8EGB - chains H and J of the 8 polymer chains in the assembly; structure by electron microscopy, 3.80 A resolution.

# Chain H
Name: DNA-directed RNA polymerase subunit alpha
Source organism: Escherichia coli
Notes: EC 2.7.7.6
Reference sequence: P0A7Z6 (RPOA_ECO57); numbering as in UniProt (aligned over 1-234)
Chain sequence (239 residues; row label = number of the first residue in the row):
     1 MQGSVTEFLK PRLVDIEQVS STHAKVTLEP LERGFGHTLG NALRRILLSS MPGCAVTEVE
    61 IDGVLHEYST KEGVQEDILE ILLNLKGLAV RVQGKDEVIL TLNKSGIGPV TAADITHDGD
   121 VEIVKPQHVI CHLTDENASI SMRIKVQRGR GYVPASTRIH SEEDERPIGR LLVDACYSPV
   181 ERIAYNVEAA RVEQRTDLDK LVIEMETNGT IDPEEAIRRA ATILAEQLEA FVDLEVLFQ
Unresolved in the structure: 1-3, 159-168, 233-239
Sequence notes: expression tag (235-239)

# Chain J
Name: DNA-directed RNA polymerase subunit beta'
Source organism: Escherichia coli
Notes: EC 2.7.7.6
Reference sequence: C3SIA2 (C3SIA2_ECOLX); residue numbers follow UniProt; this construct covers 2-1407
Chain sequence (1407 residues; each row starts with the number of its first residue):
     1 VKDLLKFLKA QTKTEEFDAI KIALASPDMI RSWSFGEVKK PETINYRTFK PERDGLFCAR
    61 IFGPVKDYEC LCGKYKRLKH RGVICEKCGV EVTQTKVRRE RMGHIELASP TAHIWFLKSL
   121 PSRIGLLLDM PLRDIERVLY FESYVVIEGG MTNLERQQIL TEEQYLDALE EFGDEFDAKM
   181 GAEAIQALLK SMDLEQECEQ LREELNETNS ETKRKKLTKR IKLLEAFVQS GNKPEWMILT
   241 VLPVLPPDLR PLVPLDGGRF ATSDLNDLYR RVINRNNRLK RLLDLAAPDI IVRNEKRMLQ
   301 EAVDALLDNG RRGRAITGSN KRPLKSLADM IKGKQGRFRQ NLLGKRVDYS GRSVITVGPY
   361 LRLHQCGLPK KMALELFKPF IYGKLELRGL ATTIKAAKKM VEREEAVVWD ILDEVIREHP
   421 VLLNRAPTLH RLGIQAFEPV LIEGKAIQLH PLVCAAYNAD FDGDQMAVHV PLTLEAQLEA
   481 RALMMSTNNI LSPANGEPII VPSQDVVLGL YYMTRDCVNA KGEGMVLTGP KEAERLYRSG
   541 LASLHARVKV RITEYEKDAN GELVAKTSLK DTTVGRAILW MIVPKGLPYS IVNQALGKKA
   601 ISKMLNTCYR ILGLKPTVIF ADQIMYTGFA YAARSGASVG IDDMVIPEKK HEIISEAEAE
   661 VAEIQEQFQS GLVTAGERYN KVIDIWAAAN DRVSKAMMDN LQTETVINRD GQEEKQVSFN
   721 SIYMMADSGA RGSAAQIRQL AGMRGLMAKP DGSIIETPIT ANFREGLNVL QYFISTHGAR
   781 KGLADTALKT ANSGYLTRRL VDVAQDLVVT EDDCGTHEGI MMTPVIEGGD VKEPLRDRVL
   841 GRVTAEDVLK PGTADILVPR NTLLHEQWCD LLEENSVDAV KVRSVVSCDT DFGVCAHCYG
   901 RDLARGHIIN KGEAIGVIAA QSIGEPGTQL TMRTFHIGGA ASRAAAESSI QVKNKGSIKL
   961 SNVKSVVNSS GKLVITSRNT ELKLIDEFGR TKESYKVPYG AVLAKGDGEQ VAGGETVANW
  1021 DPHTMPVITE VSGFVRFTDM IDGQTITRQT DELTGLSSLV VLDSAERTAG GKDLRPALKI
  1081 VDAQGNDVLI PGTDMPAQYF LPGKAIVQLE DGVQISSGDT LARIPQESGG TKDITGGLPR
  1141 VADLFEARRP KEPAILAEIS GIVSFGKETK GKRRLVITPV DGSDPYEEMI PKWRQLNVFE
  1201 GERVERGDVI SDGPEAPHDI LRLRGVHAVT RYIVNEVQDV YRLQGVKIND KHIEVIVRQM
  1261 LRKATIVNAG SSDFLEGEQV EYSRVKIANR ELEANGKVGA TYSRDLLGIT KASLATESFI
  1321 SAASFQETTR VLTEAAVAGK RDELRGLKEN VIVGRLIPAG TGYAYHQDRM RRRAAGEAPA
  1381 APQVTAEDAS ASLAELLNAG LGGSDNE
Unresolved in the structure: 1-15, 932-947, 1127-1134, 1374-1407
Sequence notes: expression tag (1)

# Chain H / chain J interface
Pairs across the interface - 25 pairs, chain H then chain J:
  Arg44(H) with Arg538(J)
  Leu48(H) with Ser539(J)
  Glu80(H) with Arg551(J), salt bridge; Leu569(J)
  Leu83(H) with Val526(J), hydrophobic; Leu527(J); Thr528(J); Arg551(J); Leu569(J), hydrophobic
  Asn84(H) with Arg551(J), hydrogen bond
  Lys86(H) with Glu532(J), salt bridge
  Tyr152(H) with Glu532(J), hydrogen bond; Arg535(J); Leu536(J), hydrophobic
  Pro154(H) with Leu541(J), hydrophobic
  Cys176(H) with Arg535(J), hydrogen bond
  Val180(H) with Arg535(J)
  Glu181(H) with Lys531(J); Glu532(J); Arg535(J), salt bridge
  Arg182(H) with Glu534(J); Met581(J)
  Arg191(H) with Asp413(J), salt bridge
  Thr196(H) with Glu443(J)
  Glu206(H) with Lys531(J), salt bridge
Interface residues without a listed pair, chain H (16 interface residues in all): Asp174
Interface residues without a listed pair, chain J (17 interface residues in all): Met525

# Overview
Chain H and chain J form an interface of 16 and 17 residues respectively; the contacts include 3 hydrogen
bonds and 5 salt bridges. Polar pairs include Glu80(H)-Arg551(J), Lys86(H)-Glu532(J) and Glu181(H)-Arg535(J).
Here chain H is DNA-directed RNA polymerase subunit alpha and chain J is DNA-directed RNA polymerase subunit
beta', both from Escherichia coli. Entry 8EGB (Cryo-EM structure of consensus elemental paused elongation
complex with an unfolded TL) was determined by electron microscopy together with 8EG7, 8EG8, 8EH8, 8EH9, 8EHA,
8EHF and 8EHI from the same study.
